6OY7 - chains D and H of the 9 polymer chains in the assembly; structure by X-ray diffraction, 3.04 A resolution.

[Chain D]
Molecule: DNA-directed RNA polymerase subunit beta'
Organism: Thermus thermophilus
Notes: EC 2.7.7.6
Reference sequence: Q8RQE8 (RPOC_THET8); residue numbers follow UniProt; this construct covers 1-1524
Amino-acid sequence (1524 residues; each row starts with the number of its first residue):
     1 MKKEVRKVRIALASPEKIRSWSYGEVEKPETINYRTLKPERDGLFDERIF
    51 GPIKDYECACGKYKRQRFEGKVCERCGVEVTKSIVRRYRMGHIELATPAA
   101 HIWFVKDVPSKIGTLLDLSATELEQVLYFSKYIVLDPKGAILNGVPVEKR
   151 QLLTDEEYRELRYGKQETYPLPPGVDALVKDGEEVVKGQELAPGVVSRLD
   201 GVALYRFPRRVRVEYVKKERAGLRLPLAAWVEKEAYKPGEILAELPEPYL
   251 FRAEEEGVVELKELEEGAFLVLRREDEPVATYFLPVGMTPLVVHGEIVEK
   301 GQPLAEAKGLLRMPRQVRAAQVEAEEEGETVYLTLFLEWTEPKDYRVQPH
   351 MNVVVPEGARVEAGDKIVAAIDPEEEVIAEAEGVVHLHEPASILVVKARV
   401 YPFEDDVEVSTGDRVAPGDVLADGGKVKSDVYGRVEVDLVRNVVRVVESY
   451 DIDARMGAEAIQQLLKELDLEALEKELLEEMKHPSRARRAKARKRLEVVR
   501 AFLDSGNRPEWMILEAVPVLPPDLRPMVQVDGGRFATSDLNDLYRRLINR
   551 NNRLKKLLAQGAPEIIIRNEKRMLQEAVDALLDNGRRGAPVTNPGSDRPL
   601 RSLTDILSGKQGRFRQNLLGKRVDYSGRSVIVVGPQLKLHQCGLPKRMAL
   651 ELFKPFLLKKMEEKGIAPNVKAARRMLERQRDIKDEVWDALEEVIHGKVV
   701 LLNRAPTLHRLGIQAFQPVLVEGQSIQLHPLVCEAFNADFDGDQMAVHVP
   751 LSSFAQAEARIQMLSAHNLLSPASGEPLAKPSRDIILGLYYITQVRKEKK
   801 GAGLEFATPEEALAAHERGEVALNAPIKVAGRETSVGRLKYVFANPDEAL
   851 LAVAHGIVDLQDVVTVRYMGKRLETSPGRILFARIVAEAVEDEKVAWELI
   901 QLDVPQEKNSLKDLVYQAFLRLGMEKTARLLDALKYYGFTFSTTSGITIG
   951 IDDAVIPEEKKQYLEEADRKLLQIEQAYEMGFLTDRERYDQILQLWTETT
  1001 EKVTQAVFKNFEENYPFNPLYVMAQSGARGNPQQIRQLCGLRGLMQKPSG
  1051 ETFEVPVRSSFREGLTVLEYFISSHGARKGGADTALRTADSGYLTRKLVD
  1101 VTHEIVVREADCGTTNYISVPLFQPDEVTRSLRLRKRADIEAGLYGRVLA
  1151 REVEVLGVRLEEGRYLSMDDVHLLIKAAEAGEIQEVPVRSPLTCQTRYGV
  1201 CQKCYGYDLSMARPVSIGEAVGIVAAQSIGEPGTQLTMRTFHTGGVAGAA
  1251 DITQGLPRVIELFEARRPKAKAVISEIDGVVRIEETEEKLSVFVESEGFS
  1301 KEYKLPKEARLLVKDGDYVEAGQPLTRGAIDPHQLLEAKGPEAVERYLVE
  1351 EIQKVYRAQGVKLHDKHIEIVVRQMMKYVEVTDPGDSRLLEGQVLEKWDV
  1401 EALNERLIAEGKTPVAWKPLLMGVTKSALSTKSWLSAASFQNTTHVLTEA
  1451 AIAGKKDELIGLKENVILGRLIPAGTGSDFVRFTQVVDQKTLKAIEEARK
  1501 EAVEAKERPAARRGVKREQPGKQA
Unresolved in the structure: 1-2, 1238-1252, 1503-1524
Metal / ion sites: Zn2+ site 1: Cys58, Cys60, Cys73, Cys76; Mg2+ site 1: Asp739, Asp741, Asp743 (shared with 1 residue of chain I); Mg2+ site 2: Lys840 (shared with 1 residue of chain B); Zn2+ site 2: Cys1112, Cys1194, Cys1201, Cys1204
Ligand contacts: pyrophosphate (POP): Asn737, Asp739, Arg1029

[Chain H]
Molecule: 27-nt DNA strand
Sequence (27 nucleotides; row label = number of the first residue in the row; note: 5 numbers in that range are skipped by the numbering (no residue carries them; nothing is unmodelled there); a row labelled like 9A-9G holds insertion residues (9A, then the next letters in order)):
     1 TATAATGGG
 9A-9G AGCTGGC
    15 TCTGATGCAGG
Unresolved in the structure: 9A-9G

[Chain D / chain H interface]
Contacting residue pairs (6):
  Val108(D) - DG21(H)  sugar contact
  Pro109(D) - DG21(H)  sugar contact
  Lys491(D) - DC22(H)  salt bridge to the phosphate
  Arg1266(D) - DG18(H)  hydrogen bond to the phosphate
  Arg1266(D) - DA19(H)  salt bridge to the phosphate
  Lys1426(D) - DT20(H)  salt bridge to the phosphate
Other interface residues (no listed pair), chain D (7 interface residues in all): Ser119, Lys494
Other interface residues (no listed pair), chain H (6 interface residues in all): DA23

[Overview]
7 residues of chain D and 6 residues of chain H are in contact; the contacts include 1 hydrogen bond and 3
salt bridges. Among the polar pairs are Arg1266(D)-DG18(H), Lys491(D)-DC22(H) and Arg1266(D)-DA19(H). Bound to
chain D: pyrophosphate.
Here chain D is DNA-directed RNA polymerase subunit beta' (Thermus thermophilus) and chain H is a 27-nt DNA
strand. Entry 6OY7 (X-ray crystal structure of a bacterial reiterative transcription complex of pyrG promoter
at 7 min) was determined by X-ray diffraction (same publication as 6OVR, 6OVY, 6OW3, 6OY5, 6OY6, 6P70 and
6P71).
